Entry 6TNB (X-ray diffraction, 2.65 A resolution); this record covers chain A.

[Chain A]
Protein: Dual specificity protein kinase TTK
Source organism: Homo sapiens
Notes: EC 2.7.12.1
Reference sequence: P33981 (TTK_HUMAN); numbering as in UniProt (aligned over 515-806)
Sequence (294 residues; numbered 513 to 806; the number before each row is that of its first residue):
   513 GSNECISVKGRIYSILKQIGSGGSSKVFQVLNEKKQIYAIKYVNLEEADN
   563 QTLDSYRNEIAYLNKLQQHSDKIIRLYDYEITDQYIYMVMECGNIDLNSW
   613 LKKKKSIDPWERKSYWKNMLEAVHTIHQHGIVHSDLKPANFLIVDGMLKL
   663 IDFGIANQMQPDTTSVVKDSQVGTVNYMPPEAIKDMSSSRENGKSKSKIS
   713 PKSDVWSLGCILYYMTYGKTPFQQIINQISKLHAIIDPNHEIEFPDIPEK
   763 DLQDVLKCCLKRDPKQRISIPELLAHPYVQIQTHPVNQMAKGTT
Disordered / not traced: 513-516, 670-684, 699-709, 795-806
Disulfide bonds: Cys517 forms a disulfide with the same residue of a neighbouring copy of this chain
Modified residues: Thr686 (phosphothreonine; TPO)
Sequence notes: expression tag (513-514)
Ligand contacts: 8QW ((2R)-2-(4-fluorophenyl)-N-[4-[2-[(2-methoxy-4-methylsulfonyl-phenyl)amino]-[1,2,4]triazolo[1,5-a]pyridin-6-yl]phenyl]propanamide): Lys529, Ile531, Val539, Gln541, Ala551, Lys553, Val555, Tyr568, Glu571, Ile572, Ile586, Ile598, Met600, Met602, Glu603, Cys604, Gly605, Asn606, Ile607, Asp608, Ser611, Leu654, Ile663, Asp664, Ala668

[Summary]
Ligands of chain A: compound 8QW.
Chain A is Dual specificity protein kinase TTK (Homo sapiens); the structure, X-ray structure of MPS1 in
complex with compound 41, was determined by X-ray diffraction together with 6TN9, 6TNC and 6TND from the same
study.
